4D1B - chain A; structure by X-ray diffraction, 3.80 A resolution.

Chain A:
Name: Hydantoin transport protein
Organism: Microbacterium liquefaciens
Reference sequence: D6R8X8 (D6R8X8_9MICO); residue numbers follow UniProt; this construct covers 1-487
Sequence (495 residues; numbered 1 to 495; the number before each row is that of its first residue):
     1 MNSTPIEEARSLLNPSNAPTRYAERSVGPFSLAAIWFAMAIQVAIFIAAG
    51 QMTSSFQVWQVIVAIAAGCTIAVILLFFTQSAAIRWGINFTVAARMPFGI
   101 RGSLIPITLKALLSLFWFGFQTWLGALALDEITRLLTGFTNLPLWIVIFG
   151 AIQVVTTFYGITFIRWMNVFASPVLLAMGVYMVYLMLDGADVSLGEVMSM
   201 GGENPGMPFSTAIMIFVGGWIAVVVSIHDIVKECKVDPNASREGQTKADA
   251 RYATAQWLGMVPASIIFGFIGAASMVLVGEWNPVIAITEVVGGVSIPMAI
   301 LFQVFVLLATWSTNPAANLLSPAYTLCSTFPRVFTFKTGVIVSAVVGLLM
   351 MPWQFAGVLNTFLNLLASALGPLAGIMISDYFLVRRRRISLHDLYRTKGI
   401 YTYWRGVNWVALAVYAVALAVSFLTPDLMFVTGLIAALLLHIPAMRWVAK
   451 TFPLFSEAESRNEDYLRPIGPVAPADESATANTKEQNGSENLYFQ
Not modelled in the structure: 1-10, 467-495
Differences from the reference sequence: expression tag (488-495)
Bound ions: Na+: Ala38, Ile41, Ala309, Ser312, Thr313
Residues lining bound ligands: (5S)-5-benzylimidazolidine-2,4-dione (5FH): Gln42, Ala44, Ile45, Trp117, Gln121, Gly219, Trp220, Ala222, Val223, Asn318, Leu363
Reported in the primary citation:
  - binding site for (5S)-5-benzylimidazolidine-2,4-dione: Gln42, Ile45, Trp220
  - binding site for (5S)-5-benzylimidazolidine-2,4-dione: Gln121, Gly219, Asn318 (from molecular simulation)
  - conformationally variable residues (side-chain flip): Trp117, Trp220
  - specificity-determining residues: Gln121, Gly219, Asn318 (proposed by the authors, not directly observed)

In short:
Ligands of chain A: (5S)-5-benzylimidazolidine-2,4-dione. Ala38, Ile41, Ala309, Ser312 and Thr313 coordinate
Na+. From the paper: a binding site for (5S)-5-benzylimidazolidine-2,4-dione at Gln42, Ile45 and Trp220 among
others; specificity determinants Gln121, Gly219 and Asn318.
Chain A is Hydantoin transport protein (Microbacterium liquefaciens); the structure, Structure of MHP1, a
nucleobase-cation-symport-1 family transporter, in a closed conformation with benzyl-hydantoin, was determined
by X-ray diffraction (same publication as 4D1A, 4D1C and 4D1D).
